4FTG - chains B and C of the 5 polymer chains in the assembly; structure by X-ray diffraction, 2.51 A resolution.

Chain B:
Molecule: Protein S100-A10
Source organism: Homo sapiens
UniProtKB: P60903 (S10AA_HUMAN); residues 1-96 here correspond to UniProt positions 2-97 (UniProt number = residue number + 1)
Sequence (96 residues; each row starts with the number of its first residue):
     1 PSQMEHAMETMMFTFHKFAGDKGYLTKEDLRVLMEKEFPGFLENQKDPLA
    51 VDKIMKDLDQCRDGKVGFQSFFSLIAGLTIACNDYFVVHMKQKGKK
Unresolved in the structure: 92-96
UniProt features mapped onto this chain:
  - region: Asp59 to Ser70 (Ancestral calcium site)
  - modified residue (N6-acetyllysine): Lys22, Lys27, Lys36, Lys53, Lys56
  - cross-link: Lys36 (Glycyl lysine isopeptide (Lys-Gly) (interchain with G-Cter in SUMO2))
Cystine bridges: Cys61 forms a disulfide with the same residue of a neighbouring copy of this chain
What the authors report for this chain:
  - specificity-determining residues: Ser73, Gly77, Ala81 (proposed by the authors, not directly observed)

Chain C:
Molecule: Annexin A2
Notes: fragment: Annexin A2 N-terminal peptide
UniProtKB: P07355 (ANXA2_HUMAN); numbering as in UniProt (aligned over 2-16)
Sequence (17 residues; row label = number of the first residue in the row):
     1 XSTVHEILSKLSLEGDX
Unresolved in the structure: 14-17
Construct notes: acetylation (1); engineered mutation Ser9 (Cys in P07355); amidation (17)
Modified residues: ACE (acetyl group) at position 1; NH2 (amino group) at position 17
UniProt features mapped onto this chain:
  - modified residue: Ser2 (N-acetylserine)
What the authors report for this chain:
  - conformationally variable residues: Ser12

How chain B and chain C interact:
Residue-residue contacts (19; chain B residue first):
  Phe38(B) - Leu8(C)  hydrophobic
  Phe41(B) - Leu8(C)
  Phe41(B) - Leu11(C)
  Phe41(B) - Leu13(C)  hydrophobic
  Asn44(B) - Ser9(C)  hydrogen bond (side chain-backbone)
  Asn44(B) - Leu11(C)  hydrogen bond (side chain-backbone)
  Gln45(B) - Leu11(C)  hydrogen bond (side chain-backbone)
  Gln45(B) - Ser12(C)
  Gln45(B) - Leu13(C)  hydrogen bond (side chain-backbone)
  Ala50(B) - Leu13(C)  hydrophobic
  Lys53(B) - Leu13(C)
  Ile54(B) - Leu13(C)  hydrophobic
  Ala81(B) - Leu11(C)  hydrophobic
  Cys82(B) - Ile7(C)  hydrophobic
  Cys82(B) - Leu8(C)  hydrophobic
  Tyr85(B) - Ile7(C)  hydrophobic
  Tyr85(B) - Lys10(C)  hydrogen bond
  Met90(B) - Glu6(C)
  Met90(B) - Ile7(C)  hydrophobic
Interface residues without a listed pair, chain B (14 interface residues in all): Gly40, Leu78, Phe86
Interface residues without a listed pair, chain C (9 interface residues in all): Val4

Summary:
14 residues of chain B and 9 residues of chain C are in contact; the contacts include 5 hydrogen bonds. Among
the polar pairs are Asn44(B)-Ser9(C), Asn44(B)-Leu11(C) and Gln45(B)-Leu11(C). The paper reports specificity
determinants Ser73(B), Gly77(B) and Ala81(B); conformational variability at Ser12(C).
Here chain B is Protein S100-A10 (Homo sapiens) and chain C is Annexin A2. Entry 4FTG (The crystal structure
of an AHNAK peptide in complex with the S100A10/AnxA2 heterotetramer) was determined by X-ray diffraction.
